PDB entry 7B1Y | X-ray diffraction, 2.12 A resolution | chains C and F of the 8 polymer chains in the assembly

# Chain C
Molecule: DtxR family iron (Metal) dependent repressor
Source organism: Saccharopolyspora erythraea (strain ATCC 11635 / DSM 40517 / JCM 4748 / NBRC 13426 / NCIMB 8594 / NRRL 2338)
Reference sequence: A0A2A9J1W2 (A0A2A9J1W2_SACEN); residues 1-231 here = UniProt positions 1-231
Sequence (233 residues; each row starts with the number of its first residue; numbers below 1 keep their minus sign (Gly-1 is residue -1)):
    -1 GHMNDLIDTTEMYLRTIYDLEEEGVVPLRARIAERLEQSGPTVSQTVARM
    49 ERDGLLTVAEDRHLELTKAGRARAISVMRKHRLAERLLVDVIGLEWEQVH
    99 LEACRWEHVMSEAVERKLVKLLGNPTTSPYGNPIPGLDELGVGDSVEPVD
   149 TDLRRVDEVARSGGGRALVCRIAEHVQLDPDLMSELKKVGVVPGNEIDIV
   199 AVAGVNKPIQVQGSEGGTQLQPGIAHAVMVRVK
Not modelled in the structure: -1 to 1, 141-145
Sequence notes: expression tag (-1 to 0)
Modified residues: Cys102 (3-sulfinoalanine; CSD)
Metal / ion sites: Co2+ site 1: Met10, Cys102, Glu105, His106; Co2+ site 2: His79, Glu83, His98, Glu172, Gln175

# Chain F
Molecule: consensus DNA-binding sequence
Sequence (30 nucleotides; each row starts with the number of its first residue):
     1 CGTACTTAGGTTAGGCTAACCTAAGTCACG
Not modelled in the structure: 30

# Interface between chain C and chain F
Pairs across the interface (16; chain C residue first):
  Thr7(C) - DG14(F)  phosphate contact
  Thr7(C) - DG15(F)  hydrogen bond to the phosphate
  Glu35(C) - DC16(F)  phosphate contact
  Gln36(C) - DG15(F)  hydrogen bond to the phosphate
  Gln36(C) - DC16(F)  phosphate contact
  Ser37(C) - DC16(F)  hydrogen bond to the phosphate
  Ser37(C) - DT17(F)  base contact
  Pro39(C) - DT17(F)  base contact
  Pro39(C) - DA18(F)  base contact
  Thr40(C) - DG15(F)  sugar contact
  Thr40(C) - DC16(F)  hydrogen bond to the phosphate
  Gln43(C) - DG14(F)  base contact
  Gln43(C) - DG15(F)  hydrogen bond to the base
  Arg47(C) - DA13(F)  phosphate contact
  Arg47(C) - DG14(F)  salt bridge to the phosphate
  Arg50(C) - DA13(F)  salt bridge to the phosphate
Also at the interface, not in a pair above, chain C (12 interface residues in all): Leu4, Thr8, Thr44

# Overview
The interface between chain C and chain F involves 12 residues on one side and 6 on the other, with 5 hydrogen
bonds and 2 salt bridges. Polar contacts include Gln43(C)-DG15(F), Thr7(C)-DG15(F) and Gln36(C)-DG15(F).
Met10(C), Cys102(C), Glu105(C) and His106(C) coordinate Co2+ site 1.
Here chain C is DtxR family iron (Metal) dependent repressor (Saccharopolyspora erythraea (strain ATCC 11635 /
DSM 40517 / JCM 4748 / NBRC 13426 / NCIMB 8594 / NRRL 2338)) and chain F is consensus DNA-binding sequence.
Entry 7B1Y (DtxR-like iron-dependent regulator IdeR complexed with cobalt and its consensus DNA-binding
sequence) was determined by X-ray diffraction, deposited together with 7B1V, 7B20, 7B23, 7B24 and 7B25.
